Entry 6YLX (electron microscopy, 3.90 A resolution); this record covers chains B and 1 of the 47 polymer chains in the assembly.

[Chain B]
Name: 60S ribosomal protein L3
Source organism: Saccharomyces cerevisiae
Reference sequence: P14126 (RL3_YEAST); numbering as in UniProt (aligned over 1-387)
Sequence (387 residues; numbered 1 to 387; the number before each row is that of its first residue):
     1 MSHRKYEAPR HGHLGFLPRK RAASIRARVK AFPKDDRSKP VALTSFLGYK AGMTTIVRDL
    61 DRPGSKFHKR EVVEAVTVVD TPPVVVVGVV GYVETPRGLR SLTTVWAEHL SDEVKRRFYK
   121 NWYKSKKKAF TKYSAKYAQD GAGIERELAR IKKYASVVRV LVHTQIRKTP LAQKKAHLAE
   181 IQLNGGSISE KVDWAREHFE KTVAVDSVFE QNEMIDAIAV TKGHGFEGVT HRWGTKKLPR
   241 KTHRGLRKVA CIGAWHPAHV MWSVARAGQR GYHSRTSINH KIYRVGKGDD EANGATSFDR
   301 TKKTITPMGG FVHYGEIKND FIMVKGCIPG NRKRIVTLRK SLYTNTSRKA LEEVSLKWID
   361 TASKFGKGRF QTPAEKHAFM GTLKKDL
Not modelled in the structure: 1
Curated features (UniProtKB/Swiss-Prot):
  - modified residue: Ser-24 (Phosphoserine), Thr-103 (Phosphothreonine), Ser-156 (Phosphoserine), His-243 (Pros-methylhistidine), Ser-297 (Phosphoserine)
  - cross-link (Glycyl lysine isopeptide (Lys-Gly)): Lys-39 (interchain with G-Cter in ubiquitin), Lys-136 (interchain with G-Cter in ubiquitin)
  - mutagenesis: His-243 (H243A: Cells accumulate 35S and 23S pre-rRNA precursors. Cells display defects in translation elongation resulting in decreased translational accuracy)

[Chain 1]
Molecule: 25S rRNA
Source organism: Saccharomyces cerevisiae
Sequence (3396 nucleotides; each row starts with the number of its first residue):
     1 GUUUGACCUC AAAUCAGGUA GGAGUACCCG CUGAACUUAA GCAUAUCAAU AAGCGGAGGA
    61 AAAGAAACCA ACCGGGAUUG CCUUAGUAAC GGCGAGUGAA GCGGCAAAAG CUCAAAUUUG
   121 AAAUCUGGUA CCUUCGGUGC CCGAGUUGUA AUUUGGAGAG GGCAACUUUG GGGCCGUUCC
   181 UUGUCUAUGU UCCUUGGAAC AGGACGUCAU AGAGGGUGAG AAUCCCGUGU GGCGAGGAGU
   241 GCGGUUCUUU GUAAAGUGCC UUCGAAGAGU CGAGUUGUUU GGGAAUGCAG CUCUAAGUGG
   301 GUGGUAAAUU CCAUCUAAAG CUAAAUAUUG GCGAGAGACC GAUAGCGAAC AAGUACAGUG
   361 AUGGAAAGAU GAAAAGAACU UUGAAAAGAG AGUGAAAAAG UACGUGAAAU UGUUGAAAGG
   421 GAAGGGCAUU UGAUCAGACA UGGUGUUUUG UGCCCUCUGC UCCUUGUGGG UAGGGGAAUC
   481 UCGCAUUUCA CUGGGCCAGC AUCAGUUUUG GUGGCAGGAU AAAUCCAUAG GAAUGUAGCU
   541 UGCCUCGGUA AGUAUUAUAG CCUGUGGGAA UACUGCCAGC UGGGACUGAG GACUGCGACG
   601 UAAGUCAAGG AUGCUGGCAU AAUGGUUAUA UGCCGCCCGU CUUGAAACAC GGACCAAGGA
   661 GUCUAACGUC UAUGCGAGUG UUUGGGUGUA AAACCCAUAC GCGUAAUGAA AGUGAACGUA
   721 GGUUGGGGCC UCGCAAGAGG UGCACAAUCG ACCGAUCCUG AUGUCUUCGG AUGGAUUUGA
   781 GUAAGAGCAU AGCUGUUGGG ACCCGAAAGA UGGUGAACUA UGCCUGAAUA GGGUGAAGCC
   841 AGAGGAAACU CUGGUGGAGG CUCGUAGCGG UUCUGACGUG CAAAUCGAUC GUCGAAUUUG
   901 GGUAUAGGGG CGAAAGACUA AUCGAACCAU CUAGUAGCUG GUUCCUGCCG AAGUUUCCCU
   961 CAGGAUAGCA GAAGCUCGUA UCAGUUUUAU GAGGUAAAGC GAAUGAUUAG AGGUUCCGGG
  1021 GUCGAAAUGA CCUUGACCUA UUCUCAAACU UUAAAUAUGU AAGAAGUCCU UGUUACUUAA
  1081 UUGAACGUGG ACAUUUGAAU GAAGAGCUUU UAGUGGGCCA UUUUUGGUAA GCAGAACUGG
  1141 CGAUGCGGGA UGAACCGAAC GUAGAGUUAA GGUGCCGGAA UACACGCUCA UCAGACACCA
  1201 CAAAAGGUGU UAGUUCAUCU AGACAGCCGG ACGGUGGCCA UGGAAGUCGG AAUCCGCUAA
  1261 GGAGUGUGUA ACAACUCACC GGCCGAAUGA ACUAGCCCUG AAAAUGGAUG GCGCUCAAGC
  1321 GUGUUACCUA UACUCUACCG UCAGGGUUGA UAUGAUGCCC UGACGAGUAG GCAGGCGUGG
  1381 AGGUCAGUGA CGAAGCCUAG ACCGUAAGGU CGGGUCGAAC GGCCUCUAGU GCAGAUCUUG
  1441 GUGGUAGUAG CAAAUAUUCA AAUGAGAACU UUGAAGACUG AAGUGGGGAA AGGUUCCACG
  1501 UCAACAGCAG UUGGACGUGG GUUAGUCGAU CCUAAGAGAU GGGGAAGCUC CGUUUCAAAG
  1561 GCCUGAUUUU AUGCAGGCCA CCAUCGAAAG GGAAUCCGGU UAAGAUUCCG GAACCUGGAU
  1621 AUGGAUUCUU CACGGUAACG UAACUGAAUG UGGAGACGUC GGCGCGAGCC CUGGGAGGAG
  1681 UUAUCUUUUC UUCUUAACAG CUUAUCACCC CGGAAUUGGU UUAUCCGGAG AUGGGGUCUU
  1741 AUGGCUGGAA GAGGCCAGCA CCUUUGCUGG CUCCGGUGCG CUUGUGACGG CCCGUGAAAA
  1801 UCCACAGGAA GGAAUAGUUU UCAUGCCAGG UCGUACUGAU AACCGCAGCA GGUCUCCAAG
  1861 GUGAACAGCC UCUAGUUGAU AGAAUAAUGU AGAUAAGGGA AGUCGGCAAA AUAGAUCCGU
  1921 AACUUCGGGA UAAGGAUUGG CUCUAAGGGU CGGGUAGUGA GGGCCUUGGU CAGACGCAGC
  1981 GGGCGUGCUU GUGGACUGCU UGGUGGGGCU UGCUCUGCUA GGCGGACUAC UUGCGUGCCU
  2041 UGUUGUAGAC GGCCUUGGUA GGUCUCUUGU AGACCGUCGC UUGCUACAAU UAACGAUCAA
  2101 CUUAGAACUG GUACGGACAA GGGGAAUCUG ACUGUCUAAU UAAAACAUAG CAUUGCGAUG
  2161 GUCAGAAAGU GAUGUUGACG CAAUGUGAUU UCUGCCCAGU GCUCUGAAUG UCAAAGUGAA
  2221 GAAAUUCAAC CAAGCGCGGG UAAACGGCGG GAGUAACUAU GACUCUCUUA AGGUAGCCAA
  2281 AUGCCUCGUC AUCUAAUUAG UGACGCGCAU GAAUGGAUUA ACGAGAUUCC CACUGUCCCU
  2341 AUCUACUAUC UAGCGAAACC ACAGCCAAGG GAACGGGCUU GGCAGAAUCA GCGGGGAAAG
  2401 AAGACCCUGU UGAGCUUGAC UCUAGUUUGA CAUUGUGAAG AGACAUAGAG GGUGUAGAAU
  2461 AAGUGGGAGC UUCGGCGCCA GUGAAAUACC ACUACCUUUA UAGUUUCUUU ACUUAUUCAA
  2521 UGAAGCGGAG CUGGAAUUCA UUUUCCACGU UCUAGCAUUC AAGGUCCCAU UCGGGGCUGA
  2581 UCCGGGUUGA AGACAUUGUC AGGUGGGGAG UUUGGCUGGG GCGGCACAUC UGUUAAACGA
  2641 UAACGCAGAU GUCCUAAGGG GGGCUCAUGG AGAACAGAAA UCUCCAGUAG AACAAAAGGG
  2701 UAAAAGCCCC CUUGAUUUUG AUUUUCAGUG UGAAUACAAA CCAUGAAAGU GUGGCCUAUC
  2761 GAUCCUUUAG UCCCUCGGAA UUUGAGGCUA GAGGUGCCAG AAAAGUUACC ACAGGGAUAA
  2821 CUGGCUUGUG GCAGUCAAGC GUUCAUAGCG ACAUUGCUUU UUGAUUCUUC GAUGUCGGCU
  2881 CUUCCUAUCA UACCGAAGCA GAAUUCGGUA AGCGUUGGAU UGUUCACCCA CUAAUAGGGA
  2941 ACGUGAGCUG GGUUUAGACC GUCGUGAGAC AGGUUAGUUU UACCCUACUG AUGAAUGUUA
  3001 CCGCAAUAGU AAUUGAACUU AGUACGAGAG GAACAGUUCA UUCGGAUAAU UGGUUUUUGC
  3061 GGCUGUCUGA UCAGGCAUUG CCGCGAAGCU ACCAUCCGCU GGAUUAUGGC UGAACGCCUC
  3121 UAAGUCAGAA UCCAUGCUAG AACGCGGUGA UUUCUUUGCU CCACACAAUA UAGAUGGAUA
  3181 CGAAUAAGGC GUCCUUGUGG CGUCGCUGAA CCAUAGCAGG CUAGCAACGG UGCACUUGGC
  3241 GGAAAGGCCU UGGGUGCUUG CUGGCGAAUU GCAAUGUCAU UUUGCGUGGG GAUAAAUCAU
  3301 UUGUAUACGA CUUAGAUGUA CAACGGGGUA UUGUAAGCAG UAGAGUAGCC UUGUUGUUAC
  3361 GAUCUGCUGA GAUUAAGCCU UUGUUGUCUG AUUUGU
Not modelled in the structure: 441-493, 1004-1046, 1069-1088, 1954-2092, 2154-2185, 2192-2312, 2372-2375, 2398-2818, 2941-2942, 2954-2980

[Chain B / chain 1 interface]
Contacting residue pairs - 287 pairs, chain B then chain 1:
  Ser-2(B) / G2939(1)  hydrogen bond to the phosphate
  Ser-2(B) / A2940(1)  hydrogen bond to the base
  His-3(B) / G2938(1)  salt bridge to the phosphate
  His-3(B) / G2939(1)  salt bridge to the phosphate
  Arg-4(B) / C2881(1)  salt bridge to the phosphate
  Arg-4(B) / U2882(1)  salt bridge to the phosphate
  Lys-5(B) / G2878(1)  sugar contact
  Lys-5(B) / C2879(1)  salt bridge to the phosphate
  Tyr-6(B) / U2880(1)  phosphate contact
  Glu-7(B) / U2915(1)  phosphate contact
  Glu-7(B) / G2937(1)  base contact
  Glu-7(B) / G2938(1)  base contact
  Ala-8(B) / U2882(1)  phosphate contact
  Ala-8(B) / U2915(1)  phosphate contact
  Pro-9(B) / U2882(1)  phosphate contact
  Pro-9(B) / G2914(1)  phosphate contact
  Pro-9(B) / U2915(1)  phosphate contact
  Arg-10(B) / U2882(1)  hydrogen bond to the phosphate
  Arg-10(B) / U2883(1)  phosphate contact
  His-11(B) / C2881(1)  salt bridge to the phosphate
  Gly-12(B) / G3044(1)  phosphate contact
  Gly-12(B) / G3045(1)  phosphate contact
  His-13(B) / A3011(1)  hydrogen bond to the sugar
  His-13(B) / G3044(1)  sugar contact
  His-13(B) / G3045(1)  phosphate contact
  Leu-14(B) / G3009(1)  hydrogen bond to the sugar
  Gly-15(B) / G3009(1)  hydrogen bond to the base
  Gly-15(B) / U3010(1)  sugar contact
  Phe-16(B) / C3137(1)  sugar contact
  Phe-16(B) / U3138(1)  sugar contact
  Leu-17(B) / U3138(1)  base contact
  Pro-18(B) / G2990(1)  phosphate contact
  Arg-19(B) / G2990(1)  hydrogen bond to the phosphate
  Arg-19(B) / A3046(1)  salt bridge to the phosphate
  Lys-20(B) / G2990(1)  phosphate contact
  Lys-20(B) / A2991(1)  phosphate contact
  Lys-20(B) / A3139(1)  hydrogen bond to the phosphate
  Lys-20(B) / G3140(1)  salt bridge to the phosphate
  Arg-21(B) / A2991(1)  hydrogen bond to the phosphate
  Arg-21(B) / U2992(1)  salt bridge to the phosphate
  Arg-21(B) / A3307(1)  salt bridge to the phosphate
  Arg-21(B) / G3309(1)  hydrogen bond to the base
  Arg-21(B) / A3310(1)  base contact
  Ile-25(B) / U3312(1)  sugar contact
  Arg-26(B) / C3002(1)  salt bridge to the phosphate
  Arg-26(B) / G3003(1)  salt bridge to the phosphate
  Arg-28(B) / A3005(1)  base contact
  Arg-28(B) / A3139(1)  salt bridge to the phosphate
  Arg-28(B) / G3140(1)  hydrogen bond to the base
  Val-29(B) / C3004(1)  phosphate contact
  Lys-30(B) / C3137(1)  phosphate contact
  Lys-30(B) / U3138(1)  phosphate contact
  Lys-30(B) / A3139(1)  salt bridge to the phosphate
  Lys-30(B) / G3140(1)  hydrogen bond to the base
  Ala-31(B) / G3136(1)  phosphate contact
  Ala-31(B) / C3137(1)  phosphate contact
  Lys-50(B) / U3047(1)  hydrogen bond to the phosphate
  Lys-50(B) / A3048(1)  salt bridge to the phosphate
  Met-53(B) / U3047(1)  hydrogen bond to the sugar
  Met-53(B) / A3048(1)  sugar contact
  Met-53(B) / A3049(1)  sugar contact
  Thr-54(B) / A3049(1)  hydrogen bond to the sugar
  Thr-55(B) / A3049(1)  hydrogen bond to the base
  Arg-62(B) / U3038(1)  phosphate contact
  Arg-62(B) / C3039(1)  salt bridge to the phosphate
  Pro-63(B) / U3037(1)  hydrogen bond to the sugar
  Pro-63(B) / U3038(1)  sugar contact
  Ala-75(B) / A3049(1)  base contact
  Tyr-92(B) / G3003(1)  hydrogen bond to the sugar
  Glu-94(B) / A3243(1)  sugar contact
  Thr-95(B) / A3243(1)  sugar contact
  Thr-95(B) / A3244(1)  phosphate contact
  Arg-97(B) / A3005(1)  sugar contact
  Arg-97(B) / A3244(1)  base contact
  Gly-98(B) / C3004(1)  sugar contact
  Gly-98(B) / A3005(1)  sugar contact
  Leu-99(B) / C3004(1)  hydrogen bond to the sugar
  Arg-100(B) / G3146(1)  hydrogen bond to the sugar
  Arg-100(B) / A3244(1)  salt bridge to the phosphate
  Ser-101(B) / G3146(1)  hydrogen bond to the sugar
  Ser-101(B) / G3147(1)  hydrogen bond to the sugar
  Leu-102(B) / G3147(1)  sugar contact
  Leu-102(B) / G3242(1)  base contact
  Thr-103(B) / G3147(1)  hydrogen bond to the sugar
  Thr-104(B) / G3147(1)  hydrogen bond to the sugar
  Thr-104(B) / U3148(1)  hydrogen bond to the sugar
  Trp-106(B) / U3148(1)  hydrogen bond to the sugar
  Arg-116(B) / A3314(1)  salt bridge to the phosphate
  Arg-116(B) / G3315(1)  salt bridge to the phosphate
  Arg-117(B) / U3313(1)  salt bridge to the phosphate
  Phe-118(B) / A3000(1)  hydrogen bond to the sugar
  Phe-118(B) / C3001(1)  sugar contact
  Tyr-119(B) / A3295(1)  hydrogen bond to the phosphate
  Tyr-119(B) / A3296(1)  phosphate contact
  Lys-120(B) / A3000(1)  phosphate contact
  Lys-120(B) / A3296(1)  hydrogen bond to the phosphate
  Lys-120(B) / U3297(1)  phosphate contact
  Lys-120(B) / U3312(1)  salt bridge to the phosphate
  Asn-121(B) / A3296(1)  hydrogen bond to the phosphate
  Asn-121(B) / U3297(1)  hydrogen bond to the phosphate
  Trp-122(B) / G3315(1)  phosphate contact
  Tyr-123(B) / G3315(1)  hydrogen bond to the base
  Tyr-123(B) / A3316(1)  base contact
  Lys-124(B) / U3297(1)  hydrogen bond to the base
  Lys-124(B) / C3298(1)  base contact
  Lys-124(B) / G3390(1)  base contact
  Ser-125(B) / A3295(1)  hydrogen bond to the phosphate
  Lys-126(B) / A3294(1)  sugar contact
  Lys-126(B) / A3295(1)  hydrogen bond to the phosphate
  Lys-127(B) / A3295(1)  phosphate contact
  Lys-128(B) / A3150(1)  sugar contact
  Lys-128(B) / U3151(1)  salt bridge to the phosphate
  Lys-128(B) / U3293(1)  sugar contact
  Lys-128(B) / A3294(1)  salt bridge to the phosphate
  Lys-128(B) / A3295(1)  phosphate contact
  Ala-129(B) / G3149(1)  hydrogen bond to the sugar
  Ala-129(B) / A3150(1)  sugar contact
  Phe-130(B) / G3149(1)  sugar contact
  Phe-130(B) / A3150(1)  phosphate contact
  Thr-131(B) / A3150(1)  hydrogen bond to the phosphate
  Lys-132(B) / A3150(1)  hydrogen bond to the phosphate
  Lys-132(B) / U3151(1)  salt bridge to the phosphate
  Lys-132(B) / U3293(1)  salt bridge to the phosphate
  Tyr-133(B) / G3149(1)  phosphate contact
  Tyr-133(B) / A3150(1)  phosphate contact
  Arg-150(B) / G3242(1)  hydrogen bond to the base
  Lys-153(B) / G3241(1)  salt bridge to the phosphate
  Lys-153(B) / G3242(1)  phosphate contact
  Tyr-154(B) / G3242(1)  phosphate contact
  Tyr-154(B) / A3245(1)  base contact
  Arg-159(B) / G3003(1)  hydrogen bond to the phosphate
  Arg-159(B) / C3004(1)  salt bridge to the phosphate
  Arg-167(B) / U3319(1)  base contact
  Pro-170(B) / U3380(1)  phosphate contact
  Ala-172(B) / U3313(1)  hydrogen bond to the sugar
  Gln-173(B) / U3304(1)  base contact
  Gln-173(B) / U3313(1)  hydrogen bond to the phosphate
  Gln-173(B) / A3314(1)  phosphate contact
  Lys-174(B) / A3314(1)  phosphate contact
  Lys-175(B) / U3313(1)  phosphate contact
  Lys-175(B) / A3314(1)  phosphate contact
  Leu-178(B) / C3002(1)  sugar contact
  Ala-179(B) / G3003(1)  phosphate contact
  Glu-180(B) / C3002(1)  hydrogen bond to the sugar
  Glu-180(B) / G3003(1)  hydrogen bond to the phosphate
  Thr-221(B) / A3046(1)  phosphate contact
  Thr-221(B) / U3047(1)  phosphate contact
  Lys-222(B) / U3047(1)  phosphate contact
  Lys-222(B) / A3048(1)  phosphate contact
  Lys-222(B) / C3089(1)  salt bridge to the phosphate
  Lys-222(B) / A3305(1)  phosphate contact
  Gly-223(B) / A3305(1)  hydrogen bond to the phosphate
  Gly-223(B) / U3306(1)  phosphate contact
  His-224(B) / U3090(1)  salt bridge to the phosphate
  His-224(B) / U3306(1)  hydrogen bond to the phosphate
  Gly-225(B) / U3306(1)  hydrogen bond to the phosphate
  Gly-225(B) / A3307(1)  phosphate contact
  Phe-226(B) / A1886(1)  hydrogen bond to the sugar
  Phe-226(B) / A1887(1)  sugar contact
  Phe-226(B) / A3307(1)  hydrogen bond to the phosphate
  Glu-227(B) / A1887(1)  sugar contact
  Gly-228(B) / A1887(1)  hydrogen bond to the sugar
  His-231(B) / U2342(1)  salt bridge to the phosphate
  Arg-232(B) / U2989(1)  sugar contact
  Lys-236(B) / U2880(1)  sugar contact
  Lys-237(B) / U2340(1)  salt bridge to the phosphate
  Arg-240(B) / U1890(1)  salt bridge to the phosphate
  Arg-240(B) / A1891(1)  salt bridge to the phosphate
  Lys-241(B) / G875(1)  sugar contact
  Lys-241(B) / A1891(1)  salt bridge to the phosphate
  His-243(B) / U874(1)  base contact
  His-243(B) / G878(1)  base contact
  Arg-244(B) / A2982(1)  salt bridge to the phosphate
  Gly-245(B) / G1889(1)  sugar contact
  Leu-246(B) / G1889(1)  phosphate contact
  Arg-247(B) / U1888(1)  phosphate contact
  Arg-247(B) / G1889(1)  salt bridge to the phosphate
  Lys-248(B) / C2392(1)  salt bridge to the phosphate
  Lys-248(B) / G2393(1)  salt bridge to the phosphate
  Val-249(B) / G2393(1)  sugar contact
  Ala-250(B) / G2394(1)  phosphate contact
  Cys-251(B) / U2944(1)  base contact
  Ile-252(B) / G2393(1)  sugar contact
  Ile-252(B) / G2394(1)  sugar contact
  Ile-252(B) / G2943(1)  base contact
  Gly-253(B) / U2944(1)  sugar contact
  Ala-254(B) / G2394(1)  hydrogen bond to the sugar
  Ala-254(B) / G2943(1)  phosphate contact
  Ala-254(B) / U2944(1)  phosphate contact
  Trp-255(B) / G2395(1)  phosphate contact
  Trp-255(B) / G2945(1)  sugar contact
  Trp-255(B) / A2946(1)  phosphate contact
  His-256(B) / A2819(1)  hydrogen bond to the base
  His-256(B) / A2940(1)  hydrogen bond to the phosphate
  His-256(B) / G2943(1)  salt bridge to the phosphate
  His-256(B) / U2944(1)  salt bridge to the phosphate
  Pro-257(B) / G2394(1)  hydrogen bond to the sugar
  Pro-257(B) / G2943(1)  sugar contact
  Ala-258(B) / G2394(1)  sugar contact
  Ala-258(B) / G2395(1)  sugar contact
  His-259(B) / C2366(1)  salt bridge to the phosphate
  His-259(B) / G2394(1)  sugar contact
  Val-260(B) / G2394(1)  base contact
  Val-260(B) / A2987(1)  base contact
  Met-261(B) / U1305(1)  base contact
  Met-261(B) / C2988(1)  hydrogen bond to the sugar
  Trp-262(B) / G3009(1)  sugar contact
  Ser-263(B) / U2882(1)  hydrogen bond to the phosphate
  Ser-263(B) / U2883(1)  hydrogen bond to the phosphate
  Arg-266(B) / G2391(1)  base contact
  Arg-266(B) / C2392(1)  hydrogen bond to the sugar
  Arg-266(B) / C2988(1)  base contact
  Arg-266(B) / U2989(1)  hydrogen bond to the sugar
  Ala-267(B) / U2989(1)  hydrogen bond to the sugar
  Gly-268(B) / G2990(1)  sugar contact
  Gln-269(B) / G2990(1)  hydrogen bond to the sugar
  Gln-269(B) / U3306(1)  hydrogen bond to the phosphate
  Tyr-272(B) / C3311(1)  hydrogen bond to the sugar
  Ser-274(B) / U3138(1)  hydrogen bond to the phosphate
  Ser-274(B) / A3139(1)  hydrogen bond to the phosphate
  Arg-275(B) / G3045(1)  hydrogen bond to the sugar
  Arg-275(B) / A3046(1)  salt bridge to the phosphate
  Thr-276(B) / C3137(1)  hydrogen bond to the phosphate
  Thr-276(B) / U3138(1)  hydrogen bond to the phosphate
  Ile-278(B) / C3097(1)  hydrogen bond to the sugar
  Asn-279(B) / C3097(1)  sugar contact
  Asn-279(B) / G3098(1)  phosphate contact
  His-280(B) / C3097(1)  sugar contact
  Met-308(B) / U3329(1)  sugar contact
  Met-308(B) / A3330(1)  phosphate contact
  Gly-309(B) / G3328(1)  base contact
  Gly-309(B) / U3329(1)  hydrogen bond to the sugar
  Phe-311(B) / C3378(1)  sugar contact
  Val-312(B) / G3088(1)  phosphate contact
  Val-312(B) / C3378(1)  sugar contact
  His-313(B) / A3087(1)  phosphate contact
  His-313(B) / G3088(1)  salt bridge to the phosphate
  His-313(B) / G3377(1)  hydrogen bond to the sugar
  His-313(B) / C3378(1)  hydrogen bond to the sugar
  Gly-315(B) / C3379(1)  phosphate contact
  Gly-326(B) / C3096(1)  sugar contact
  Cys-327(B) / U3047(1)  hydrogen bond to the sugar
  Cys-327(B) / U3095(1)  hydrogen bond to the base
  Ile-328(B) / U3047(1)  sugar contact
  Pro-329(B) / A3046(1)  sugar contact
  Gly-330(B) / U3047(1)  sugar contact
  Gly-330(B) / A3048(1)  phosphate contact
  Asn-331(B) / A3048(1)  phosphate contact
  Asn-331(B) / U3304(1)  hydrogen bond to the phosphate
  Asn-331(B) / A3305(1)  hydrogen bond to the phosphate
  Arg-332(B) / U3304(1)  salt bridge to the phosphate
  Arg-332(B) / G3377(1)  hydrogen bond to the base
  Lys-333(B) / U3304(1)  salt bridge to the phosphate
  Arg-334(B) / U3304(1)  hydrogen bond to the sugar
  Arg-334(B) / A3305(1)  salt bridge to the phosphate
  Arg-339(B) / C3137(1)  salt bridge to the phosphate
  Arg-348(B) / U3037(1)  phosphate contact
  Arg-348(B) / U3038(1)  phosphate contact
  Lys-349(B) / U3038(1)  phosphate contact
  Lys-349(B) / C3097(1)  salt bridge to the phosphate
  Ser-363(B) / U3329(1)  hydrogen bond to the sugar
  Ser-363(B) / A3330(1)  phosphate contact
  Lys-364(B) / A3049(1)  hydrogen bond to the sugar
  Lys-364(B) / U3050(1)  salt bridge to the phosphate
  Lys-364(B) / A3087(1)  phosphate contact
  Phe-365(B) / A3086(1)  hydrogen bond to the sugar
  Phe-365(B) / A3330(1)  hydrogen bond to the sugar
  Phe-365(B) / A3375(1)  base contact
  Phe-365(B) / C3378(1)  sugar contact
  Gly-366(B) / A3086(1)  hydrogen bond to the phosphate
  Gly-366(B) / A3087(1)  phosphate contact
  Gly-366(B) / A3330(1)  sugar contact
  Lys-367(B) / U3051(1)  phosphate contact
  Lys-367(B) / A3086(1)  salt bridge to the phosphate
  Arg-369(B) / U3331(1)  salt bridge to the phosphate
  Phe-370(B) / A3330(1)  phosphate contact
  Lys-376(B) / U3329(1)  salt bridge to the phosphate
  Lys-376(B) / A3330(1)  salt bridge to the phosphate
  Phe-379(B) / G3369(1)  base contact
  Met-380(B) / G3369(1)  hydrogen bond to the base
  Gly-381(B) / G3369(1)  base contact
  Thr-382(B) / G3369(1)  hydrogen bond to the base
  Thr-382(B) / A3370(1)  phosphate contact
  Leu-383(B) / A3370(1)  phosphate contact
  Lys-384(B) / U3368(1)  salt bridge to the phosphate
  Lys-384(B) / A3370(1)  hydrogen bond to the phosphate
  Lys-385(B) / G3328(1)  salt bridge to the phosphate
Other interface residues (no listed pair), chain B (174 interface residues in all): Ala-22, Ala-23, Gly-64, Ser-65, Pro-96, Lys-136, Glu-147, Leu-161, Leu-171, Thr-230, Arg-270, Ser-277, Tyr-314, Glu-316, Lys-325, Leu-342, Tyr-343, Ser-347, Pro-373
Other interface residues (no listed pair), chain 1 (134 interface residues in all): C2337, C2338, A2341, G2396, C2884, U2916, G2917, C2983, A3006, G3085, C3099, A3292, A3320, C3321, A3391

[In short]
174 residues of chain B face 134 of chain 1 across their interface; the contacts include 86 hydrogen bonds and
55 salt bridges. Polar pairs include Ser-2(B)/A2940(1), Gly-15(B)/G3009(1) and Arg-21(B)/G3309(1). From
UniProt: one mutagenesis site on chain B.
Here chain B is 60S ribosomal protein L3 and chain 1 is 25S rRNA, both from Saccharomyces cerevisiae. Entry
6YLX (pre-60S State NE1 (TAP-Flag-Nop53)) was determined by electron microscopy (same publication as 6YLE,
6YLF and 6YLY).
